Entry 7PFX (electron microscopy, 4.30 A resolution (low resolution: residue-level contacts below are approximate; hydrogen-bond / salt-bridge calls are withheld)); this record covers chains K and I of the 11 polymer chains in the assembly.

== Chain K ==
Protein: Histone H3.2
Organism: Homo sapiens
UniProtKB: Q71DI3 (H32_HUMAN); residues 0-135 here correspond to UniProt positions 1-136 (UniProt number = residue number + 1)
Chain sequence (136 residues; numbered 0 to 135; the number before each row is that of its first residue; numbering starts at 0):
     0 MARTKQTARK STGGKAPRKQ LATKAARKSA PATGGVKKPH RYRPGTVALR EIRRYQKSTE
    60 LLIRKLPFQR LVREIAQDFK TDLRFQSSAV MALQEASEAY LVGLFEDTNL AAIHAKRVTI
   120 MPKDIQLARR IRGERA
Not modelled in the structure: 0-36, 134-135
Construct notes: engineered mutation Ala110 (Cys111 in Q71DI3)
Swiss-Prot annotation at these positions:
  - modified residue: Arg2 (Asymmetric dimethylarginine), Thr3 (Phosphothreonine), Lys4 (Allysine), Gln5 (5-glutamyl dopamine), Thr6 (Phosphothreonine), Arg8 (Citrulline), Lys9 (N6,N6,N6-trimethyllysine), Ser10 (ADP-ribosylserine), Thr11 (Phosphothreonine), Lys14 (N6-(2-hydroxyisobutyryl)lysine), Arg17 (Asymmetric dimethylarginine), Lys18 (N6-(2-hydroxyisobutyryl)lysine), Lys23 (N6-(2-hydroxyisobutyryl)lysine), Arg26 (Citrulline), Lys27 (N6,N6,N6-trimethyllysine), Ser28 (ADP-ribosylserine), Lys36 (N6,N6,N6-trimethyllysine), Lys37 (N6-methyllysine), Tyr41 (Phosphotyrosine), Lys56 (N6,N6,N6-trimethyllysine) and 8 more in UniProt
  - lipidation: Lys18 (N6-decanoyllysine)

== Chain I ==
Molecule: 177-nt DNA strand
Organism: synthetic construct
Sequence (177 nucleotides; numbered 430 to 606; the number before each row is that of its first residue):
   430 GGCCGCCACT GGCCACTGGA GAATCCCGGT GCCGAGGCCG CTCAATTGGT CGTAGACAGC
   490 TCTAGCACCG CTTAAACGCA CGTACGCGCT GTCCCCCGCG TTTTAACCGC CAAGGGGATT
   550 ACTCCCTAGT CTCCAGGCAC GTGTCACATA TATACATCCT GTGCATGTAA GTGCATG

== Interface between chain K and chain I ==
Pairs across the interface (31; chain K residue first):
  His39(K) - DA451(I)
  His39(K) - DC528(I)
  His39(K) - DG529(I)
  Arg40(K) - DG527(I)
  Arg40(K) - DC528(I)
  Tyr41(K) - DA451(I)
  Tyr41(K) - DA452(I)
  Tyr41(K) - DG527(I)
  Tyr41(K) - DC528(I)
  Arg42(K) - DG527(I)
  Pro43(K) - DG527(I)
  Gly44(K) - DG527(I)
  Val46(K) - DG527(I)
  Val46(K) - DC528(I)
  Ala47(K) - DG527(I)
  Arg49(K) - DA452(I)
  Arg49(K) - DT453(I)
  Glu50(K) - DG527(I)
  Arg53(K) - DT453(I)
  Lys56(K) - DC454(I)
  Arg63(K) - DA535(I)
  Arg63(K) - DC536(I)
  Lys64(K) - DC536(I)
  Leu65(K) - DA535(I)
  Leu65(K) - DC536(I)
  Pro66(K) - DA535(I)
  Arg69(K) - DA535(I)
  Asp81(K) - DG545(I)
  Arg83(K) - DG544(I)
  Arg83(K) - DG545(I)
  Lys115(K) - DC516(I)
Also at the interface, not in a pair above, chain K (22 interface residues in all): Pro38, Thr45
Also at the interface, not in a pair above, chain I (14 interface residues in all): DG517, DC526

== Overview ==
22 residues of chain K and 14 residues of chain I are in contact.
Here chain K is Histone H3.2 (Homo sapiens) and chain I is a 177-nt DNA strand (synthetic construct). Entry
7PFX (Nucleosome 3 of the 4x207 nucleosome array containing H1) was determined by electron microscopy (same
publication as 7PET, 7PEU, 7PEV, 7PEW, 7PEX, 7PEY and 16 further entries).
